Entry 5ID0 (X-ray diffraction, 2.48 A resolution); this record covers chains A and E of the 3 polymer chains in the assembly.

== Chain A ==
Protein: Cetuximab Fab light chain
Organism: Mus MUSCULUS, homo sapiens
Notes: antibody fragment or engineered binder
Chain sequence (213 residues; each row starts with the number of its first residue):
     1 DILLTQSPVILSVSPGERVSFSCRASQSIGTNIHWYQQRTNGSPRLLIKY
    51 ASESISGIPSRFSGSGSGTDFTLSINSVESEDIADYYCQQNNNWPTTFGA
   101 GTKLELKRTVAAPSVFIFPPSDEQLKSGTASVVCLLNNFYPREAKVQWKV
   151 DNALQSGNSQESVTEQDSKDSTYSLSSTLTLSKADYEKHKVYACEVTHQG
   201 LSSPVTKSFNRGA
Disordered / not traced: 213
Cystine bridges: C23-C88, C134-C194

== Chain E ==
Protein: Cyclic meditope
Chain sequence (11 residues; numbered 2 to 12; the number before each row is that of its first residue):
     2 QFDLSTRRLKX
Glycans and other covalent adducts: covalent link Q2-011_12
Modified residues: 011 (7-aminoheptanoic acid) at position 12

== How chain A and chain E interact ==
Residue-residue contacts - 21 pairs, chain A then chain E:
  V9(A) - 011_12(E)
  Q38(A) - F3(E)
  Q38(A) - R8(E)
  Q38(A) - R9(E)
  R39(A) - R9(E)
  T40(A) - T7(E)
  T40(A) - R9(E)  hydrogen bond
  N41(A) - S6(E)  hydrogen bond (side chain-backbone)
  N41(A) - T7(E)  hydrogen bond (backbone-backbone)
  N41(A) - R8(E)
  G42(A) - R8(E)  hydrogen bond (backbone-side chain)
  S43(A) - R8(E)
  A84(A) - R9(E)  hydrogen bond (backbone-side chain)
  D85(A) - R9(E)  salt bridge
  D85(A) - L10(E)  hydrogen bond (side chain-backbone)
  Y87(A) - L10(E)
  A100(A) - L10(E)
  G101(A) - L10(E)
  K103(A) - R9(E)
  K103(A) - L10(E)  hydrogen bond (side chain-backbone)
  E165(A) - R9(E)  salt bridge
Also at the interface, not in a pair above, chain A (18 interface residues in all): I10, I83, T102, R142
Also at the interface, not in a pair above, chain E (8 interface residues in all): K11

== Overview ==
18 residues of chain A face 8 of chain E across their interface, with 7 hydrogen bonds and 2 salt bridges.
Polar contacts include D85(A)-R9(E), E165(A)-R9(E) and T40(A)-R9(E).
Here chain A is Cetuximab Fab light chain (Mus MUSCULUS, homo sapiens) and chain E is Cyclic meditope. Entry
5ID0 (Cetuximab Fab in complex with aminoheptanoic acid-linked meditope) was determined by X-ray diffraction
together with 5ESQ, 5HPM, 5HYQ, 5ICX, 5ICY, 5ICZ and 5ID1 from the same study.
